Entry 7O13 (electron microscopy, 3.60 A resolution); this record covers chains A and D of the 5 polymer chains in the assembly.

Chain A:
Protein: Probable ABC transporter binding protein NosD
Organism: Pseudomonas stutzeri ATCC 14405
UniProtKB: P19843 (NOSD_PSEST); residues 1-436 here = UniProt positions 1-436
Sequence (436 residues; row label = number of the first residue in the row):
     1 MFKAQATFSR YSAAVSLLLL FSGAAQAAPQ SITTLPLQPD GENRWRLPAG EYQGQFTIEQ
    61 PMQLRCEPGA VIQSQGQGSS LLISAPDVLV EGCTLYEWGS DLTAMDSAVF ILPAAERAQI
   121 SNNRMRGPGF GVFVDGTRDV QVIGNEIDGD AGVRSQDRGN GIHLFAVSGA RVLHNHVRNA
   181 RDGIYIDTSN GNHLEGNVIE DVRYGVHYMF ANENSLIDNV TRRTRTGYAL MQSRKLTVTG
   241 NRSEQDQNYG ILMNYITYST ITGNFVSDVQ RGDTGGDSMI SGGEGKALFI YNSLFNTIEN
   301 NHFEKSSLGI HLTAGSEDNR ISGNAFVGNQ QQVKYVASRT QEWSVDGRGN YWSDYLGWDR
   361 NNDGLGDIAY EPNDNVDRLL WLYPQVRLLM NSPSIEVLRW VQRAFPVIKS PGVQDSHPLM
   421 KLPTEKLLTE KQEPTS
Not modelled in the structure: 1-27, 430-436
Ion coordination: Mg2+: D359, N361, D363, L365, D367

Chain D:
Protein: Probable ABC transporter permease protein NosY
Organism: Pseudomonas stutzeri ATCC 14405
UniProtKB: P19845 (NOSY_PSEST); residue numbers follow UniProt; this construct covers 1-276
Sequence (276 residues; row label = number of the first residue in the row):
     1 MNQVWNIARK ELSDGLRNRW LLAISLLFAV LAVGIAWLGA AASGQLGFTS IPATIASLAS
    61 LATFLMPLIA LLLAYDAIVG EDEGGTLMLL LTYPLGRGQI LLGKFVGHGL ILALAVLIGF
   121 GCAALAIALL VEGVELGMLF WAFGRFMISS TLLGWVFLAF AYVLSGKVNE KSSAAGLALG
   181 VWFLFVLVFD LVLLALLVLS EGKFNPELLP WLLLLNPTDI YRLINLSGFE GSGSAMGVLS
   241 LGADLPVPAA VLWLCLLAWI GVSLLLAYAI FRRRLT
Not modelled in the structure: 1, 44-49, 275-276

Interface between chain A and chain D:
Contacting residue pairs - 29 pairs, chain A then chain D:
  L356(A) - V198(D)
  W358(A) - L194(D)  hydrophobic
  W358(A) - L197(D)
  W358(A) - G202(D)
  W358(A) - G237(D)
  W358(A) - L241(D)
  D359(A) - E201(D)
  D359(A) - G202(D)
  R360(A) - N205(D)
  R360(A) - P206(D)  hydrogen bond (side chain-backbone)
  R360(A) - P210(D)
  R360(A) - L241(D)
  R360(A) - D244(D)  salt bridge
  N362(A) - K203(D)
  I368(A) - G237(D)
  I368(A) - S240(D)
  E371(A) - S234(D)  hydrogen bond
  W400(A) - F64(D)  hydrophobic
  A404(A) - S60(D)  hydrogen bond (backbone-side chain)
  A404(A) - F64(D)  hydrophobic
  F405(A) - I35(D)  hydrophobic
  F405(A) - S57(D)
  F405(A) - L61(D)  hydrophobic
  F405(A) - F64(D)  hydrophobic
  V407(A) - A53(D)
  V407(A) - T54(D)
  V407(A) - S57(D)
  I408(A) - L38(D)  hydrophobic
  K421(A) - E201(D)  salt bridge
Also at the interface, not in a pair above, chain A (18 interface residues in all): G357, A369, P406, K409, M420
Also at the interface, not in a pair above, chain D (29 interface residues in all): G39, A56, E207, L209, G233, A235, V238

Overview:
Chain A and chain D form an interface of 18 and 29 residues respectively, with 3 hydrogen bonds and 2 salt
bridges. Polar contacts include R360(A)-D244(D), K421(A)-E201(D) and R360(A)-P206(D). D359(A), N361(A),
D363(A), L365(A) and D367(A) form the Mg2+ site.
Chain A is Probable ABC transporter binding protein NosD and chain D is Probable ABC transporter permease
protein NosY, both from Pseudomonas stutzeri ATCC 14405; the structure, ABC transporter NosDFY,
nucleotide-free in lipid nanodisc, was determined by electron microscopy (same publication as 7O0Y, 7O0Z,
7O10, 7O11, 7O12, 7O14 and 10 further entries).
